Entry 5DL4 (X-ray diffraction, 2.10 A resolution); this record covers chains A and B of the 4 polymer chains in the assembly.

# Chain A (and B)
Protein: Estrogen receptor
Source organism: Homo sapiens
Notes: fragment: ligand-binding domain; chain B of this document is another copy of the same molecule, construct and numbering; everything in this record applies to it too
Reference sequence: P03372 (ESR1_HUMAN); residues 298-554 here = UniProt positions 298-554
Sequence (257 residues; row label = number of the first residue in the row):
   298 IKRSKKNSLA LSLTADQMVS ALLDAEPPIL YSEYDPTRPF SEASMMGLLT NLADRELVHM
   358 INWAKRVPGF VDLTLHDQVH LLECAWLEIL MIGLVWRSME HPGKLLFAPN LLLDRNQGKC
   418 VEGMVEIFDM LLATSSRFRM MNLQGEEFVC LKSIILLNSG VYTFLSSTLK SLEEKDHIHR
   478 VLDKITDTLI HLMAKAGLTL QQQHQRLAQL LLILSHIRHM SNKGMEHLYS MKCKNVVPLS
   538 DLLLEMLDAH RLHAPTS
Disordered / not traced: 298-303, 334-335, 462-469, 551-554 (chain B: 298-304, 462-465, 549-554)
Differences from the reference sequence: engineered mutation S537 (Tyr in P03372)
Small-molecule neighbours: phenylamino-substituted (5C4; 4,4'-{2-[3-(phenylamino)phenyl]prop-1-ene-1,1-diyl}diphenol): M343, L346, T347, L349, A350, E353, W383, L384, L387, M388, L391, R394, F404, V418, E419, G420, M421, I424, L428, G521, H524, L525, M528, L536, L540

# Chain A / chain B interface
Contacting residue pairs (57):
  A430(A) - Y459(B)
  R434(A) - Y459(B)  hydrogen bond
  R434(A) - H476(B)
  I451(A) - L509(B)  hydrophobic
  N455(A) - L509(B)
  N455(A) - S512(B)
  N455(A) - H513(B)  hydrogen bond
  S456(A) - H513(B)  hydrogen bond (backbone-side chain)
  Y459(A) - A430(B)
  Y459(A) - R434(B)  hydrogen bond
  Y459(A) - I510(B)
  Y459(A) - H513(B)
  H476(A) - R434(B)
  D480(A) - Q502(B)
  D480(A) - Q506(B)  hydrogen bond
  T483(A) - H501(B)
  T483(A) - A505(B)
  D484(A) - Q498(B)  hydrogen bond
  D484(A) - H501(B)  salt bridge
  D484(A) - Q502(B)  hydrogen bond
  I487(A) - H501(B)
  L497(A) - L497(B)  hydrophobic
  L497(A) - H501(B)
  Q498(A) - D484(B)  hydrogen bond
  H501(A) - T483(B)
  H501(A) - D484(B)  salt bridge
  H501(A) - I487(B)
  H501(A) - L504(B)
  Q502(A) - D480(B)
  Q502(A) - D484(B)  hydrogen bond
  L504(A) - H501(B)
  A505(A) - T483(B)
  A505(A) - L508(B)  hydrophobic
  Q506(A) - D480(B)  hydrogen bond
  L508(A) - A505(B)  hydrophobic
  L509(A) - I451(B)  hydrophobic
  L509(A) - N455(B)
  L509(A) - L511(B)  hydrophobic
  I510(A) - Y459(B)
  L511(A) - L509(B)  hydrophobic
  S512(A) - R515(B)  hydrogen bond
  H513(A) - N455(B)  hydrogen bond (side chain-backbone)
  H513(A) - S456(B)
  H513(A) - V458(B)
  H513(A) - Y459(B)
  H513(A) - R515(B)  hydrogen bond
  R515(A) - S512(B)  hydrogen bond
  R515(A) - H513(B)  hydrogen bond
  R515(A) - H516(B)
  H516(A) - R515(B)  hydrogen bond
  H516(A) - N519(B)  hydrogen bond
  N519(A) - H516(B)  hydrogen bond
  N519(A) - N519(B)  hydrogen bond
  Y526(A) - K520(B)
  Y526(A) - E523(B)
  H547(A) - K520(B)
  H550(A) - H524(B)
Also at the interface, not in a pair above, chain A (35 interface residues in all): M427, G457, V458, L479, E523
Also at the interface, not in a pair above, chain B (36 interface residues in all): G457, T460, K472, L479, Q500

# In short
35 residues of chain A and 36 residues of chain B are in contact; the contacts include 19 hydrogen bonds and 2
salt bridges. Polar contacts include D484(A)-H501(B), R434(A)-Y459(B) and N455(A)-H513(B). Ligands of chain A:
phenylamino-substituted.
Both chains are Estrogen receptor (Homo sapiens). Entry 5DL4 (Crystal Structure of the ER-alpha Ligand-binding
Domain in complex with a phenylamino-substituted, methyl, triaryl-ethylene derivative
4,4'-{2-[3-(phenylamino)phenyl]prop-1-ene-1,1-diyl}diphenol) was determined by X-ray diffraction, deposited
together with 4ZN7, 4ZNH, 4ZNS, 4ZNT, 4ZNU, 4ZNV and 50 further entries.
